Entry 6I7K (X-ray diffraction, 2.54 A resolution); this record covers chain A.

[Chain A]
Name: Adenosine monophosphate-protein transferase FICD
Organism: Homo sapiens
Notes: EC 2.7.7.-, 3.1.4.-
Reference sequence: Q9BVA6 (FICD_HUMAN); residue numbers follow UniProt; this construct covers 104-445
Chain sequence (343 residues; numbered 103 to 445; the number before each row is that of its first residue):
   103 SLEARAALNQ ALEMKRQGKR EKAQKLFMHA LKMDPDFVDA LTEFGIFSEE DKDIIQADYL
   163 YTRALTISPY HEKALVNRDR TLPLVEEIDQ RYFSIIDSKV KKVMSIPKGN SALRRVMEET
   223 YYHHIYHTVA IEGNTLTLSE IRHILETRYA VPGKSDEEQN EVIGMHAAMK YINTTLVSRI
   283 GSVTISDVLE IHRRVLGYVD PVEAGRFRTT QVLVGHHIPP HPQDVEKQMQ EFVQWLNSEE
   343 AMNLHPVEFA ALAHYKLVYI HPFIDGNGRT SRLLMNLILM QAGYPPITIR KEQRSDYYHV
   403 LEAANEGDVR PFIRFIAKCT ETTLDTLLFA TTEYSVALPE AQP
Disordered / not traced: 436-445
Sequence notes: expression tag (103); engineered mutation Asp258 (Leu in Q9BVA6)
Bound ions: Mg2+: Asp367 (together with ATP)
Ligand contacts: ATP (adenosine-5'-triphosphate): Thr230, Val231, Ile233, Glu234, Val316, His319, His356, Val360, Tyr361, His363, Asp367, Gly368, Asn369, Gly370, Arg371, Arg374, Tyr399, Tyr400, Leu403, Glu404, Asn407
Curated features (UniProtKB/Swiss-Prot):
  - motif: Thr230 to Gly235 (Inhibitory (S/T)XXXE(G/N) motif)
  - active site: His363
  - binding site (ATP): Glu234, Val316 to His319, Asp367 to Arg374, Tyr399, Tyr400, Asn407
  - site: Glu234 (Important for autoinhibition of adenylyltransferase activity)
  - modified residue: Thr183 (O-AMP-threonine)
  - glycosylation: Asn275 (N-linked (GlcNAc...) asparagine)
  - natural variant: Arg374 (R374H: In SPG92; uncertain significance)
  - mutagenesis: Thr168 (T168A: Does not affect level of auto-AMPylation), Ser170 (S170A: Does not affect level of auto-AMPylation), Tyr172 (Y172F: Does not affect level of auto-AMPylation), Thr183 (T183A: Decreased AMPylation), Glu234 (E234G: Promotes adenylyltransferase activity), Asn275 (N275Q: Strongly decreased N-glycosylation. Abolished N-glycosylation; when associated with Q-446), His363 (H363A: Abolishes adenylyltransferase activity)
From the paper describing this entry:
  - conformationally variable residues (side-chain flip): Glu234
  - Mg2+ coordination: Asp367
  - catalytic residues: His363
  - mutagenesis - E234G: increased catalytic activity on ATP
  - mutagenesis - H363A: abolished catalytic activity

[Summary]
Ligands of chain A: ATP. UniProt lists active-site residue His363, 16 ATP-binding residues and 7 mutagenesis
sites. The paper reports the catalytic residue His363; E234G increases catalytic activity on ATP.
Chain A is Adenosine monophosphate-protein transferase FICD (Homo sapiens); the structure, Crystal structure
of monomeric FICD mutant L258D complexed with MgATP, was determined by X-ray diffraction together with 6I7G,
6I7H, 6I7I, 6I7J and 6I7L from the same study.
